PDB entry 5FX8 | X-ray diffraction, 2.60 A resolution | chains A and B of the 3 polymer chains in the assembly

== Chain A (and B) ==
Protein: Linoleate 11-lipoxygenase
From: Gaeumannomyces graminis
Notes: EC 1.13.11.12; chain B of this document is another copy of the same molecule, construct and numbering; everything in this record applies to it too
UniProt: Q8X151 (LINOX_GAEGA); residues 1-618 here = UniProt positions 1-618
Amino-acid sequence (618 residues; each row starts with the number of its first residue):
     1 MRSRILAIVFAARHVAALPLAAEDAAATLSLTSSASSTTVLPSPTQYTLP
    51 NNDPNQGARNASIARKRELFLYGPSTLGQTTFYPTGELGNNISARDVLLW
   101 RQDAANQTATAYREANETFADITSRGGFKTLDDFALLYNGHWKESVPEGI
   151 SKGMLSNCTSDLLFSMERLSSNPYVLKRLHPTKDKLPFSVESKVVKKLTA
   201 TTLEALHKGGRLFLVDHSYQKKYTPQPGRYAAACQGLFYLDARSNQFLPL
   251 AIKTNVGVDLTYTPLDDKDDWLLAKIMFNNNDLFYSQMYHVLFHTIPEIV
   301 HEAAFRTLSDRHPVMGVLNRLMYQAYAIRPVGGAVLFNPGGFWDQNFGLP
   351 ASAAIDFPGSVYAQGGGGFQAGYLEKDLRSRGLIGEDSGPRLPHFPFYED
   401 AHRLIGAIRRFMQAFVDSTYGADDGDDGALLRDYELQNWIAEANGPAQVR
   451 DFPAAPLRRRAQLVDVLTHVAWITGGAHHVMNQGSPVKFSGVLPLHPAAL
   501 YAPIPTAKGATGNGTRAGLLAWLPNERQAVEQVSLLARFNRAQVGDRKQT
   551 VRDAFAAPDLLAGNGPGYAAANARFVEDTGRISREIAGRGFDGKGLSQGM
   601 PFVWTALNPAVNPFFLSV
Disordered / not traced: 1-45, 425-426, 511-518 (chain B: 1-46, 422-427, 509-518)
Differences from the reference sequence: conflict N52 (Lys in Q8X151), C158 (Tyr in Q8X151)
Covalent attachments: N-acetylglucosamine (NAG) linked to N60, N91, N106, N116, N157
Ion coordination: Mn2+: H290, H294, H478, N482, V618
UniProt features mapped onto this chain:
  - binding site (Mn(2+)): H290, H294, H478, N482, V618
  - glycosylation (N-linked (GlcNAc...) asparagine): N60, N91, N106, N116, N157, N513
  - mutagenesis: H290 (H290Q: Loses manganese cofactor and abolishes catalytic activity), H294 (H294E: Loses manganese cofactor and abolishes catalytic activity), G332 (G332A: Increases the hydroperoxide isomerase activity severalfold and chnages the regiospecificity of the enzyme, slightly shifting the position of oxygenation from the n-6 toward the n-8 and n-10 ...), L336 (L336F: Increases the hydroperoxide isomerase activity; L336V/A/G: Changes the regiospecificity of the enzyme from C-13 toward C-9 with formation of 9S- and 9R-hydroperoxy fatty acids), F337 (F337I: Changes the stereospecificity of the enzyme from 100% 13R- to 69-74% 13S-hydroperoxy fatty acids and increases the oxygenation at C-9, producing mainly the 9S-hydroperoxy stereoisomer from ...), F347 (F347A: Changes the stereospecificity of the enzyme from 13R-HPODE to 13R-, 9S-, and 11-HPODE with almost complete consumption of 11-HPODE to 13R- and 9S-HPOTrE as end products from oxygenation of ...), H478 (H478E: Loses manganese cofactor and abolishes catalytic activity), H479 (H479Q: No effect), N482 (N482Q/L: No effect), Q483 (Q483N: No effect), S485 (S485A: No effect), V618 (Loses manganese cofactor and abolishes catalytic activity)
From the paper describing this entry:
  - Mn2+ coordination: H290, H294, H478, N482, V618
  - post-translational modification sites: N60
  - contacts within the chain: Q287-N482 (hydrogen bond)
  - binding site for N-acetylglucosamine: R538 (proposed by the authors, not directly observed)
  - binding site for N-acetylglucosamine: T108, Y112, V335, F342
  - catalytic residues: L336, F337 (proposed by the authors, not directly observed)
  - specificity-determining residues: F337, F347 (citing earlier work)
  - mutagenesis - H290Q, H294Q, G332V, H478Q, V618DEL: abolished catalytic activity (citing earlier work)
  - mutagenesis - H479Q, N482L, N482Q, Q483N: unchanged catalytic activity (citing earlier work)
  - specificity-determining residues: G332

== How chain A and chain B interact ==
Contacting residue pairs (25):
  W100(A) - P339(B)
  R101(A) - P339(B)
  R101(A) - G340(B)
  R101(A) - D344(B)  salt bridge
  R101(A) - S352(B)
  Q102(A) - P227(B)
  A105(A) - G340(B)
  A105(A) - Q345(B)
  T108(A) - G340(B)
  A109(A) - Q345(B)
  Y112(A) - Y112(B)
  Y112(A) - V335(B)
  Y112(A) - F342(B)  hydrophobic
  R113(A) - N116(B)
  R113(A) - E531(B)  salt bridge
  N116(A) - T108(B)  hydrogen bond
  N116(A) - A109(B)
  N116(A) - Y112(B)
  V335(A) - N338(B)
  V335(A) - P339(B)
  F342(A) - A334(B)
  Q345(A) - R101(B)
  R527(A) - R101(B)
  R527(A) - Q102(B)
  R527(A) - A105(B)
Interface residues without a listed pair, chain A (16 interface residues in all): A104, E117, V331
Interface residues without a listed pair, chain B (20 interface residues in all): G333, P350

== Summary ==
16 residues of chain A face 20 of chain B across their interface, with 1 hydrogen bond and 2 salt bridges.
Among the polar pairs are R101(A)-D344(B), R113(A)-E531(B) and N116(A)-T108(B). The paper reports catalytic
residues L336(A) and F337(A); H290Q, H294Q and G332V of chain A, among others, abolish catalytic activity; 9
substitutions were tested in all.
Both chains are Linoleate 11-lipoxygenase (Gaeumannomyces graminis). Entry 5FX8 (Complete structure of
manganese lipoxygenase of Gaeumannomyces graminis and partial structure of zonadhesin of Komagataella
pastoris) was determined by X-ray diffraction.
